PDB entry 5L2X | X-ray diffraction, 2.20 A resolution | chains A and C of the 3 polymer chains in the assembly

[Chain A]
Name: DNA-directed primase/polymerase protein
From: Homo sapiens
Notes: EC 2.7.7.-
UniProt: Q96LW4 (PRIPO_HUMAN); residue numbers follow UniProt; this construct covers 1-353
Amino-acid sequence (353 residues; numbered 1 to 353; the number before each row is that of its first residue):
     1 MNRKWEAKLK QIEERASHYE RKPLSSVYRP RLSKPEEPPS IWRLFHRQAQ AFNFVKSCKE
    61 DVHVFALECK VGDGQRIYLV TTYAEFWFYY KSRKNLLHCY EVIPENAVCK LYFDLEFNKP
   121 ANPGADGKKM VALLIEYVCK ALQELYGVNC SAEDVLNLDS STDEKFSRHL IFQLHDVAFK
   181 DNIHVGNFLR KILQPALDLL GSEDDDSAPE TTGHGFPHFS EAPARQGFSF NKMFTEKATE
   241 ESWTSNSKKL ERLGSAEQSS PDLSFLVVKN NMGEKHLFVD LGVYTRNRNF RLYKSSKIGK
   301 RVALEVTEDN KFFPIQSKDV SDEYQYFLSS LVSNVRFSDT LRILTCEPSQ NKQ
Unresolved in the structure: 18-34, 201-260, 349-353
Construct notes: conflict Arg168 (Gln in Q96LW4)
Ion coordination: Ca2+: Asp114, Glu116 (together with 2'-deoxyadenosine 5'-triphosphate)
Residues lining bound ligands: 2'-deoxyadenosine 5'-triphosphate (DTP): Gly74, Arg76, Tyr100, Asp114, Glu116, Ser160, Lys165, Ser167, His169, Asp280, Val283, Arg288, Asn289, Phe290, Arg291, Lys297
UniProt features mapped onto this chain:
  - binding site (substrate): Arg76, Asp114 to Glu116, Lys165 to His169, Arg288 to Arg291, Lys297
  - binding site (Mn(2+)): Asp114, Glu116
  - modified residue: Ser255 (Phosphoserine)
  - natural variant: Tyr89 (Y89D: In MYP22)
  - mutagenesis: Tyr89 (Y89F: Does not affect DNA primase activity; Y89S: Reduced DNA primase activity), Asp114 to Glu116 (In AxA; abolished DNA primase and polymerase activities), Asp114 (D114A: Abolishes DNA primase and polymerase activities), His169 (H169N: Abolishes DNA primase and polymerase activities), Asp280 (D280A: Abolished Mn(2+) DNA primase activity)
From the paper describing this entry:
  - binding site for 2'-deoxyadenosine 5'-triphosphate: Lys165, Ser167, His169, Arg288, Asn289 to Arg291, Lys297
  - specificity-determining residues: Asn289 (proposed by the authors, not directly observed)
  - catalytic residues: Asp114, Glu116, Asp280
  - Ca2+ coordination: Asp114, Glu116
  - binding site for the 17-nt DNA strand (chain C): Lys10, His46, Arg47, Gly74 to Arg76, Tyr78

[Chain C]
Molecule: 17-nt DNA strand
Sequence (17 nucleotides; row label = number of the first residue in the row):
     1 CATCGCXACC ACACCCC
Unresolved in the structure: 1, 14-17
Modified positions: 5IU (5-iodo-2'-deoxyuridine-5'-monophosphate) at position 7

[How chain A and chain C interact]
Residue-residue contacts (19):
  Lys10(A) with DC4(C), phosphate contact; DG5(C), salt bridge to the phosphate
  His46(A) with DA2(C), stacking on the base
  Arg47(A) with DA2(C), hydrogen bond to the phosphate; DT3(C), sugar contact; DC4(C), salt bridge to the phosphate
  Gln48(A) with DC4(C), hydrogen bond to the phosphate; DG5(C), hydrogen bond to the phosphate
  Asp73(A) with DT3(C), base contact
  Gly74(A) with DT3(C), hydrogen bond to the base
  Gln75(A) with DA2(C), sugar contact; DT3(C), hydrogen bond to the phosphate
  Arg76(A) with DT3(C), hydrogen bond to the sugar
  Tyr78(A) with DT3(C), phosphate contact; DC4(C), sugar contact
  Thr285(A) with 5IU_7(C), phosphate contact
  Arg286(A) with DG5(C), sugar contact; DC6(C), salt bridge to the phosphate
  Asn287(A) with DG5(C), hydrogen bond to the phosphate
Also at the interface, not in a pair above, chain A (14 interface residues in all): Glu6, Ala49

[In short]
14 residues of chain A and 6 residues of chain C are in contact, with 7 hydrogen bonds, 3 salt bridges and 1
aromatic stacking contact. Among the polar pairs are Gly74(A)-DT3(C), Arg76(A)-DT3(C) and Arg47(A)-DA2(C).
From the paper: catalytic residues Asp114(A), Glu116(A) and Asp280(A); a binding site for 2'-deoxyadenosine
5'-triphosphate at Lys165(A), Ser167(A) and His169(A) among others.
Chain A is DNA-directed primase/polymerase protein (Homo sapiens) and chain C is a 17-nt DNA strand; the
structure, Crystal structure of human PrimPol ternary complex, was determined by X-ray diffraction.
